Entry 5DHF (X-ray diffraction, 2.29 A resolution); this record covers chains A and C of the 4 polymer chains in the assembly.

Chain A:
Name: GTP-binding nuclear protein Ran
From: Homo sapiens
UniProt: P62826 (RAN_HUMAN); numbering as in UniProt (aligned over 1-216)
Amino-acid sequence (237 residues; numbered -20 to 216; the number before each row is that of its first residue; numbers below 1 keep their minus sign (Met-20 is residue -20)):
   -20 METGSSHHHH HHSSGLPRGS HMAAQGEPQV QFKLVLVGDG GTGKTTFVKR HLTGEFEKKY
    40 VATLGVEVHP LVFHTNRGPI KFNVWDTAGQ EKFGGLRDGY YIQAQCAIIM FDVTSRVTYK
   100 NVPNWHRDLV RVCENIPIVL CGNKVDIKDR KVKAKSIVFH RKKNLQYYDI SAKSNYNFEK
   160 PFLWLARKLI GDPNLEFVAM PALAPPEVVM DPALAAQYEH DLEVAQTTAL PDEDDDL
Disordered / not traced: -20 to 8, 188-190
Differences from the reference sequence: initiating methionine (-20); expression tag (-19 to 0)
Ion coordination: Mg2+: Thr24, Thr42 (together with GMP-PNP)
Residues lining bound ligands: GMP-PNP (GNP; phosphoaminophosphonic acid-guanylate ester): Asp18, Gly19, Gly20, Thr21, Gly22, Lys23, Thr24, Thr25, Phe35, Glu36, Lys37, Lys38, Tyr39, Val40, Ala41, Thr42, Thr66, Ala67, Gly68, Gln69, Asn122, Lys123, Asp125, Ile126, Ser150, Ala151, Lys152

Chain C:
Name: Exportin-1
From: Saccharomyces cerevisiae (strain ATCC 204508 / S288c)
UniProt: P30822 (XPO1_YEAST); numbering as in UniProt; present here: 1-376, 414-1058
Amino-acid sequence (1024 residues; row label = number of the first residue in the row; note: 37 numbers in that range are skipped by the numbering (no residue carries them; nothing is unmodelled there); numbers below 1 keep their minus sign (Gly-2 is residue -2)):
    -2 GGSMEGILDF SNDLDIALLD QVVSTFYQGS GVQQKQAQEI LTKFQDNPDA WQKADQILQF
    58 STNPQSKFIA LSILDKLITR KWKLLPNDHR IGIRNFVVGM IISMCQDDEV FKTQKNLINK
   118 SDLTLVQILK QEWPQNWPEF IPELIGSSSS SVNVCENNMI VLKLLSEEVF DFSAEQMTQA
   178 KALHLKNSMS KEFEQIFKLC FQVLEQGSSS SLIVATLESL LRYLHWIPYR YIYETNILEL
   238 LSTKFMTSPD TRAITLKCLT EVSNLKIPQD NDLIKRQTVL FFQNTLQQIA TSVMPVTADL
   298 KATYANANGN DQSFLQDLAM FLTTYLARNR ALLESDESLR ELLLNAHQYL IQLSKIEERE
   358 LFKTTLDYWH NLVADLFYE
   414 PLKKHIYEEI CSQLRLVIIE NMVRPEEDLV VENDEGEIVR EFVKESDTIQ LYKSEREVLV
   474 YLTHLNVIDT EEIMISKLAR QIDGSEWSWH NINTLSWAIG SISGTMSEDT EKRFVVTVIK
   534 DLLGLCEQKR GKDNKAVVAS DIMYVVGQYP RFLKAHWNFL RTVILKLFEF MHETHEGVQD
   594 MACDTFIKIV QKCKYHFVIQ QPRESEPFIQ TIIRDIQKTT ADLQPQQVHT FYKACGIIIS
   654 EERSVAERNR LLSDLMQLPN MAWDTIVEQS TANPTLLLDS ETVKIIANII KTNVAVCTSM
   714 GADFYPQLGH IYYNMLQLYR AVSSMISAQV AAEGLIATKT PKVRGLRTIK KEILKLVETY
   774 ISKARNLDDV VKVLVEPLLN AVLEDYMNNV PDARDAEVLN CMTTVVEKVG HMIPQGVILI
   834 LQSVFECTLD MINKDFTEYP EHRVEFYKLL KVINEKSFAA FLELPPAAFK LFVDAICWAF
   894 KHNNRDVEVN GLQIALDLVK NIERMGNVPF ANEFHKNYFF IFVSETFFVL TDSDHKSGFS
   954 KQALLLMKLI SLVYDNKISV PLYQEAEVPQ GTSNQVYLSQ YLANMLSNAF PHLTSEQIAS
  1014 FLSALTKQCK DLVVFKGTLR DFLVQIKEVG GDPTDYLFAE DKENA
Disordered / not traced: -2 to -1, 440-461, 1053-1058
Differences from the reference sequence: expression tag (-2 to 0); engineered mutation Asp441 (Val in P30822), Gly537 (Asp in P30822), Cys539 (Thr in P30822), Glu540 (Val in P30822), Gln541 (Lys in P30822), Cys1022 (Tyr in P30822)
Ion coordination: Zn2+: Met156, Cys197, Ser216, Tyr220
From the paper describing this entry:
  - mutagenesis - V441D/D537G/T539C/V540E/K541Q: increased binding to NES peptides (proposed by the authors, not directly observed)

How chain A and chain C interact:
Residue-residue contacts (51; chain A residue first):
  Val45(A) - Gln35(C)
  Val47(A) - Gln31(C)
  Trp64(A) - Phe23(C)  hydrophobic
  Trp64(A) - Gln31(C)
  Lys71(A) - Asp947(C)  salt bridge
  Gly74(A) - Gln42(C)  hydrogen bond (backbone-side chain)
  Leu75(A) - Phe23(C)  hydrophobic
  Leu75(A) - Gln42(C)
  Asp77(A) - Phe65(C)
  Asp77(A) - Lys117(C)  salt bridge
  Gly78(A) - Tyr24(C)  hydrogen bond (backbone-side chain)
  Gly78(A) - Phe65(C)
  Tyr79(A) - Phe23(C)  hydrophobic
  Tyr79(A) - Gln35(C)  hydrogen bond
  Tyr79(A) - Thr39(C)
  Ile81(A) - Tyr24(C)
  Ile81(A) - Gln62(C)
  Ile81(A) - Phe65(C)  hydrophobic
  Gln82(A) - Gln25(C)  hydrogen bond
  Gln82(A) - Gln62(C)
  Lys99(A) - Glu172(C)  salt bridge
  Asn103(A) - Phe169(C)
  Arg106(A) - Phe169(C)
  Arg106(A) - Gln173(C)
  Arg110(A) - Leu120(C)
  Arg110(A) - Leu161(C)
  Arg110(A) - Glu164(C)  salt bridge
  Arg110(A) - Glu165(C)  salt bridge
  Val111(A) - Asn113(C)
  Glu113(A) - Asn116(C)  hydrogen bond
  His139(A) - Glu357(C)  salt bridge
  Arg140(A) - Met317(C)
  Arg140(A) - Lys360(C)
  Arg140(A) - Thr361(C)  hydrogen bond
  Arg140(A) - Asp364(C)  salt bridge
  Lys141(A) - Lys254(C)  hydrogen bond (backbone-side chain)
  Lys141(A) - Glu258(C)  salt bridge
  Lys141(A) - Asn261(C)
  Lys141(A) - Met317(C)
  Asn143(A) - Lys254(C)  hydrogen bond
  Asn143(A) - Ser310(C)  hydrogen bond
  Asn143(A) - Gln313(C)  hydrogen bond
  Asn143(A) - Asp314(C)  hydrogen bond
  Gln145(A) - Glu355(C)
  Tyr146(A) - Glu357(C)
  Lys167(A) - Gln309(C)  hydrogen bond
  Pro172(A) - Ala302(C)
  Pro172(A) - Asn303(C)
  Thr206(A) - Ile749(C)
  Ala208(A) - Lys752(C)
  Glu212(A) - Arg757(C)
Also at the interface, not in a pair above, chain A (38 interface residues in all): Lys12, Leu43, Gly44, Val96, Pro102, Asp128, Lys130, Ala133, Lys134, Asp213
Also at the interface, not in a pair above, chain C (45 interface residues in all): Leu38, Ser69, Thr257, Ala304, Gln463, Asp899, Ser950

Summary:
38 residues of chain A and 45 residues of chain C are in contact, with 12 hydrogen bonds and 8 salt bridges.
Among the polar pairs are Lys71(A)-Asp947(C), Asp77(A)-Lys117(C) and Lys99(A)-Glu172(C). Ligands of chain A:
GMP-PNP. Thr24(A) and Thr42(A) coordinate Mg2+. From the paper: V441D/D537G/T539C/V540E/K541Q of chain C
increase binding to NES peptides.
Chain A is GTP-binding nuclear protein Ran (Homo sapiens) and chain C is Exportin-1 (Saccharomyces cerevisiae
(strain ATCC 204508 / S288c)); the structure, Crystal Structure of hRio2 NES Peptide in complex with
CRM1-Ran-RanBP1, was determined by X-ray diffraction, deposited together with 5DH9, 5DHA, 5DI9 and 5DIF.
